PDB entry 3KWV | X-ray diffraction, 3.10 A resolution | chains A and C of the 3 polymer chains in the assembly

Chain A:
Protein: Protective antigen PA-63
Source organism: Bacillus anthracis
UniProtKB: P13423 (PAG_BACAN); residues 168-735 here correspond to UniProt positions 197-764 (UniProt number = residue number + 29)
Sequence (548 residues; numbered 168 to 735; 20 numbers in that range are skipped by the numbering (no residue carries them; nothing is unmodelled there); the number before each row is that of its first residue):
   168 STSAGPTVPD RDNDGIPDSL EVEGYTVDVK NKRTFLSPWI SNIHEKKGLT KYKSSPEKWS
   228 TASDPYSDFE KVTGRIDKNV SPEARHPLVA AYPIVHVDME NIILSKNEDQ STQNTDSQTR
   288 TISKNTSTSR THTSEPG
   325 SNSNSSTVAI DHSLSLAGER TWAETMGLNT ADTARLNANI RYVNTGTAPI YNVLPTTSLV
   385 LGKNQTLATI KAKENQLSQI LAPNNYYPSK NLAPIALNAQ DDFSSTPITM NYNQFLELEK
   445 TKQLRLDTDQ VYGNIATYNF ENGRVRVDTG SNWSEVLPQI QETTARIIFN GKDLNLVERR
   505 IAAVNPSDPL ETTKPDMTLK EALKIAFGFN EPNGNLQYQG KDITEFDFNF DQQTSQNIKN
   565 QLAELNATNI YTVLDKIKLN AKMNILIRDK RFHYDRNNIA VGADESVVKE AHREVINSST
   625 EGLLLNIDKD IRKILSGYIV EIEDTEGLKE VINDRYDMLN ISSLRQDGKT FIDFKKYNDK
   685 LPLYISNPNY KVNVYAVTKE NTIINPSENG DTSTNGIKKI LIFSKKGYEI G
Unresolved in the structure: 168-173, 276-285, 340-344
Sequence notes: engineered mutation Pro303 (Val332 in P13423), Gly304 (His333 in P13423)
Curated features (UniProtKB/Swiss-Prot):
  - region: Phe202 to Ile210 (Alpha-clamp)
  - binding site (Ca(2+)): Asp177, Asp179, Asp181, Ile183, Glu188, Ser222, Lys225, Asp235
  - site: Arg178 (Alpha-clamp), Leu187 (Alpha-clamp), Phe236 (Alpha-clamp), Phe427 (Phi-clamp), Phe464 (Alpha-clamp), Asp683 (Essential for binding to cell receptor)
Metal / ion sites: Ca2+ site 1: Asp177, Asp179, Asp181, Ile183, Glu188; Ca2+ site 2: Asp179, Asp181, Glu188, Ser222, Lys225, Asp235
From the paper describing this entry:
  - self-association interface (contacts with another copy of this molecule); pairs are residue here / residue on that copy: Arg178-Thr201 (hydrogen bond)
  - mutagenesis - R178A, F202S, P205S, F236S: unchanged binding to Lethal factor (chain C)

Chain C:
Protein: Lethal factor
Source organism: Bacillus anthracis
Notes: EC 3.4.24.83; fragment: protective antigen binding domain
UniProtKB: P15917 (LEF_BACAN); residues 1-263 here correspond to UniProt positions 34-296 (UniProt number = residue number + 33)
Sequence (263 residues; numbered 1 to 263; the number before each row is that of its first residue):
     1 AGGHGDVGMH VKEKEKNKDE NKRKDEERNK TQEEHLKEIM KHIVKIEVKG EEAVKKEAAE
    61 KLLEKVPSDV LEMYKAIGGK IYIVDGDITK HISLEALSED KKKIKDIYGK DALLHEHYVY
   121 AKEGYEPVLV IQSSEDYVEN TEKALNVYYE IGKILSRDIL SKINQPYQKF LDVLNTIKNA
   181 SDSDGQDLLF TNQLKEHPTD FSVEFLEQNS NEVQEVFAKA FAYYIEPQHR DVLQLYAPEA
   241 FNYMDKFNEQ EINLSLEELK DQR
Unresolved in the structure: 1-28, 251-263
Curated features (UniProtKB/Swiss-Prot):
  - region: Arg263 (IIA)
From the paper describing this entry:
  - conformationally variable residues: Asn29 to Gly50
  - mutagenesis - I39C/E72C (104-fold): decreased binding to PA channels

Chain A / chain C interface:
Pairs across the interface (30; chain A residue first):
  Arg178(A) with His42(C)
  Asn180(A) with Glu38(C)
  Pro184(A) with Gln228(C)
  Ser186(A) with Glu139(C); Thr141(C); Gln228(C), hydrogen bond
  Glu190(A) with Glu139(C); Asn140(C); Thr141(C), hydrogen bond (side chain-backbone); Glu142(C), hydrogen bond (side chain-backbone)
  Asp195(A) with Tyr236(C), hydrogen bond
  Lys197(A) with Asp182(C); Asp184(C), salt bridge; Leu235(C)
  Phe202(A) with Val232(C), hydrophobic; Leu235(C), hydrophobic; Tyr236(C), hydrophobic
  Ser204(A) with Tyr236(C)
  Pro205(A) with His229(C); Val232(C)
  Ile207(A) with Val232(C), hydrophobic
  Asn209(A) with Tyr108(C); Asp187(C), hydrogen bond (side chain-backbone); Leu188(C)
  Ile210(A) with Leu188(C), hydrophobic; Tyr236(C), hydrophobic
  His211(A) with Tyr236(C), hydrogen bond
  Lys213(A) with Asp187(C), salt bridge
  Lys214(A) with Asp184(C), salt bridge; Tyr236(C)
Other interface residues (no listed pair), chain A (21 interface residues in all): Val175, Pro176, Leu187, Ser208, Glu224
Other interface residues (no listed pair), chain C (21 interface residues in all): His35, Ile39, Ile43, Tyr223, Asp231
From the paper, about this interface:
  - residue pairs: Arg178(A)-His42(C), Glu190(A)-Thr141(C) (hydrogen bond), Lys197(A)-Asp182(C), Ile210(A)-Tyr236(C) (hydrophobic contact), His211(A)-Tyr236(C), Lys213(A)-Asp187(C) (salt bridge), Lys214(A)-Asp184(C) (salt bridge), Tyr236(C)-Asp195(A) (hydrogen bond)
  - interface residues, chain A: Phe202(A), Pro205(A), Ile207(A), Ile210(A)
  - hot spots on chain A (mutagenesis) - R200S (1-1.5 kcal mol-1), I207S (1-1.5 kcal mol-1), F464S (0.7 kcal mol-1): decreased binding to Lethal factor (chain C)
  - interface residues, chain C: Leu188(C), Tyr223(C), His229(C), Val232(C), Leu235(C)
  - hot spots on chain C (mutagenesis) - Y236A: decreased binding to Protective antigen PA-63 (chain A)

In short:
The chain A/chain C interface involves 21 residues from each chain, with 6 hydrogen bonds and 3 salt bridges.
Polar contacts include Lys197(A)-Asp184(C), Lys213(A)-Asp187(C) and Lys214(A)-Asp184(C). The authors report
contacts between Arg178(A) and His42(C), Lys197(A) and Asp182(C) and His211(A) and Tyr236(C); hydrogen bonds
between Glu190(A) and Thr141(C) and Tyr236(C) and Asp195(A); a hydrophobic contact between Ile210(A) and
Tyr236(C). The paper reports that R200S, I207S and F464S of chain A reduce binding to Lethal factor (chain C);
interface residues Phe202(A), Pro205(A) and Leu188(C) among others; 9 substitutions were tested in all.
Here chain A is Protective antigen PA-63 and chain C is Lethal factor, both from Bacillus anthracis. Entry
3KWV (Structural basis for the unfolding of anthrax lethal factor by protective antigen oligomers) was
determined by X-ray diffraction.
